Entry 6DFA (X-ray diffraction, 1.91 A resolution); this record covers chains A and E of the 3 polymer chains in the assembly.

# Chain A
Name: Transcriptional regulator Kaiso
From: Homo sapiens
Reference sequence: Q86T24 (KAISO_HUMAN); residues 471-604 here = UniProt positions 471-604
Chain sequence (134 residues; each row starts with the number of its first residue):
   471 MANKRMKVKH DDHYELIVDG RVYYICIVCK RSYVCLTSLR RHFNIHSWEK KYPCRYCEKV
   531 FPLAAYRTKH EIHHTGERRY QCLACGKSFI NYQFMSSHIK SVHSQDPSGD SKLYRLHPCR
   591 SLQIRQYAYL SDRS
Not modelled in the structure: 471-480, 601-604
Differences from the reference sequence: engineered mutation Ala535 (Glu in Q86T24)
Ion coordination: Zn2+ site 1: Cys496, Cys499, His512, His516; Zn2+ site 2: Cys524, Cys527, His540, His544; Zn2+ site 3: Cys552, Cys555, His568, His573
Swiss-Prot annotation at these positions:
  - zinc finger: Tyr494 to His516 (C2H2-type 1), Tyr522 to His544 (C2H2-type 2), Tyr550 to His573 (C2H2-type 3)
  - motif: Met471 to His480 (Nuclear localization signal)
  - cross-link (Glycyl lysine isopeptide (Lys-Gly)): Lys474 (interchain with G-Cter in SUMO2), Lys479 (interchain with G-Cter in SUMO2), Lys539 (interchain with G-Cter in SUMO2), Lys570 (interchain with G-Cter in SUMO2), Lys582 (interchain with G-Cter in SUMO2)
  - mutagenesis: Cys552 (C552R: Abrogates both sequence-specific and methylation-dependent DNA-binding)

# Chain E
Molecule: 18-nt DNA strand
Sequence (18 nucleotides; numbered 19 to 36; the number before each row is that of its first residue):
    19 CGTTATTGGC AGGAAGCA

# Chain A / chain E interface
Residue-residue contacts (26):
  Thr507(A) - DT25(E)  base contact
  Arg511(A) - DG27(E)  hydrogen bond to the base
  Lys520(A) - DT25(E)  salt bridge to the phosphate
  Tyr522(A) - DG26(E)  phosphate contact
  Ala534(A) - DG26(E)  phosphate contact
  Ala535(A) - DG27(E)  phosphate contact
  Thr538(A) - DG27(E)  hydrogen bond to the phosphate
  Arg549(A) - DC28(E)  salt bridge to the phosphate
  Tyr550(A) - DA29(E)  hydrogen bond to the phosphate
  Tyr562(A) - DA29(E)  sugar contact
  Tyr562(A) - DG30(E)  hydrogen bond to the phosphate
  Gln563(A) - DG30(E)  base contact
  Gln563(A) - DG31(E)  hydrogen bond to the base
  Ser578(A) - DG30(E)  phosphate contact
  Ser578(A) - DG31(E)  phosphate contact
  Gly579(A) - DG30(E)  hydrogen bond to the phosphate
  Tyr584(A) - DA29(E)  hydrogen bond to the phosphate
  Leu586(A) - DC28(E)  phosphate contact
  Leu586(A) - DA29(E)  phosphate contact
  Arg595(A) - DT25(E)  hydrogen bond to the base
  Arg595(A) - DG26(E)  hydrogen bond to the base
  Arg595(A) - DG27(E)  hydrogen bond to the sugar
  Tyr597(A) - DG26(E)  hydrogen bond to the base
  Tyr597(A) - DG27(E)  sugar contact
  Tyr599(A) - DC28(E)  sugar contact
  Leu600(A) - DC28(E)  phosphate contact
Other interface residues (no listed pair), chain A (22 interface residues in all): Lys570, Pro577, Ile594

# In short
22 residues of chain A and 7 residues of chain E are in contact; the contacts include 11 hydrogen bonds and 2
salt bridges. Polar contacts include Arg511(A)-DG27(E), Gln563(A)-DG31(E) and Arg595(A)-DT25(E). UniProt lists
one mutagenesis site on chain A.
Chain A is Transcriptional regulator Kaiso (Homo sapiens) and chain E is an 18-nt DNA strand; the structure,
Kaiso (ZBTB33) E535A zinc finger DNA binding domain in complex with the specific Kaiso binding sequence ...,
was determined by X-ray diffraction together with 6DF5, 6DF8, 6DF9, 6DFB, 6DFC and 6V8U from the same study.
